PDB entry 9E2P | electron microscopy, 3.57 A resolution | chains B and D of the 4 polymer chains in the assembly

== Chain B (and D) ==
Protein: Trafficking kinesin protein 1
Source organism: Homo sapiens
Notes: chain D of this document is another copy of the same molecule, construct and numbering; everything in this record applies to it too
Reference sequence: A0A8C9AJS8 (A0A8C9AJS8_PROSS); residues 569-623 here correspond to UniProt positions 566-620 (UniProt number = residue number - 3)
Sequence (59 residues; numbered 565 to 623; the number before each row is that of its first residue):
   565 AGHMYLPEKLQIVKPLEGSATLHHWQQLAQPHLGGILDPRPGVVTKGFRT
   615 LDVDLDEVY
Not modelled in the structure: 565-569, 614-623
Differences from the reference sequence: expression tag (565-568)

== Interface between chain B and chain D ==
Contacting residue pairs - 10 pairs, chain B then chain D:
  Lys573(B) - Glu581(D)  hydrogen bond (side chain-backbone)
  Lys573(B) - Gly582(D)
  Gln575(B) - Ile576(D)
  Gln575(B) - Val577(D)  hydrogen bond (backbone-backbone)
  Ile576(B) - Gln575(D)
  Val577(B) - Leu574(D)
  Val577(B) - Gln575(D)  hydrogen bond (backbone-backbone)
  Val577(B) - Val577(D)  hydrophobic
  Glu581(B) - Lys573(D)  hydrogen bond (backbone-side chain)
  Gly582(B) - Lys573(D)
Other interface residues (no listed pair), chain B (9 interface residues in all): Leu574, Lys578, Pro579
Other interface residues (no listed pair), chain D (9 interface residues in all): Lys578, Pro579

== Summary ==
Chain B and chain D each contribute 9 residues to their interface, with 4 hydrogen bonds. Among the polar
pairs are Lys573(B)-Glu581(D) and Gln575(B)-Val577(D).
Chain B and chain D are both Trafficking kinesin protein 1 (Homo sapiens); the structure, Complex of Human
MIRO1 and TRAK1 Binding Site-2 (L570-R613), was determined by electron microscopy.
